3SI1 - chain A; structure by X-ray diffraction, 2.90 A resolution.

Chain A:
Protein: Glutaminyl-peptide cyclotransferase
Source organism: Mus musculus
Notes: EC 2.3.2.5
UniProtKB: Q9CYK2 (QPCT_MOUSE); numbering as in UniProt (aligned over 36-362)
Sequence (327 residues; each row starts with the number of its first residue):
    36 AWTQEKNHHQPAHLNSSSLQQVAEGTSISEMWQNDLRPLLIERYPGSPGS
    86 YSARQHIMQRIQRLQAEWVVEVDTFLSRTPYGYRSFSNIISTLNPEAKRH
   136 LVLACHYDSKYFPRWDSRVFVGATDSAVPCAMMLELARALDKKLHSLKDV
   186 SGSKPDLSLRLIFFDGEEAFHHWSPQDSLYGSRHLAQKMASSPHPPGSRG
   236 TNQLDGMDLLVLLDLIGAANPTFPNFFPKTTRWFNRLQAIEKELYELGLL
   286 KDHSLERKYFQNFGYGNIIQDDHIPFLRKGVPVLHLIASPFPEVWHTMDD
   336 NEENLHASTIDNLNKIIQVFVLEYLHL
Disordered / not traced: 186-189
Disulfide bonds: Cys140-Cys165
Covalently attached groups: N-acetylglucosamine (NAG) linked to Asn50
Metal / ion sites: Zn2+: Asp160, Glu203, His331
Curated features (UniProtKB/Swiss-Prot):
  - active site (Proton acceptor): Glu202, Asp249
  - binding site (Zn(2+)): Asp160, Glu203, His331
  - glycosylation: Asn50 (N-linked (GlcNAc...) asparagine)

In short:
Covalently linked N-acetylglucosamine: at Asn50. The Zn2+ site is built by Asp160, Glu203 and His331. From
UniProt: active-site residues Glu202 and Asp249 and 3 Zn2+-binding residues.
Chain A is Glutaminyl-peptide cyclotransferase (Mus musculus); the structure, Structure of glycosylated murine
glutaminyl cyclase, was determined by X-ray diffraction together with 3SI0 and 3SI2 from the same study.
